Entry 7PFC (electron microscopy, 6.40 A resolution (low resolution: residue-level contacts below are approximate; hydrogen-bond / salt-bridge calls are withheld)); this record covers chains J and O of the 19 polymer chains in the assembly.

[Chain J]
Molecule: 788-nt DNA strand
Source organism: synthetic construct
Sequence (788 nucleotides; row label = number of the first residue in the row):
     1 ATCGGGTTAC CTTAATACTT ACATGACAGG ATGTATATAT CTGACACGTG CCTGGAGACT
    61 AGGGAGTAAT CCCCTTGGCG GTTAAAACGC GGGGGACAGC GCGTACGTGC GTTTAAGCGG
   121 TGCTAGAGCT GTCTACGACC AATTGAGCGG CCTCGGCACC GGGATTCTCC AGTATGGCGG
   181 CCAGTGCGCG AGACAGTACT GGGTTACCTT AATACTTACA TGACAGGATG TATATATCTG
   241 ACACGTGCCT GGAGACTAGG GAGTAATCCC CTTGGCGGTT AAAACGCGGG GGACAGCGCG
   301 TACGTGCGTT TAAGCGGTGC TAGAGCTGTC TACGACCAAT TGAGCGGCCT CGGCACCGGG
   361 ATTCTCCAGT ATGGCGGCCA GTGCGCGAGA CAGTACTGGG TTACCTTAAT ACTTACATGA
   421 CAGGATGTAT ATATCTGACA CGTGCCTGGA GACTAGGGAG TAATCCCCTT GGCGGTTAAA
   481 ACGCGGGGGA CAGCGCGTAC GTGCGTTTAA GCGGTGCTAG AGCTGTCTAC GACCAATTGA
   541 GCGGCCTCGG CACCGGGATT CTCCAGTATG GCGGCCAGTG CGCGAGACAG TACTGGGTTA
   601 CCTTAATACT TACATGACAG GATGTATATA TCTGACACGT GCCTGGAGAC TAGGGAGTAA
   661 TCCCCTTGGC GGTTAAAACG CGGGGGACAG CGCGTACGTG CGTTTAAGCG GTGCTAGAGC
   721 TGTCTACGAC CAATTGAGCG GCCTCGGCAC CGGGATTCTC CAGTATGGCG GCCAGTGCGC
   781 GAGACGAT
Unresolved in the structure: 1-212, 385-601, 774-788

[Chain O]
Protein: Histone H3.2
Source organism: Homo sapiens
Reference sequence: Q71DI3 (H32_HUMAN); residues 0-135 here correspond to UniProt positions 1-136 (UniProt number = residue number + 1)
Chain sequence (136 residues; each row starts with the number of its first residue; numbering starts at 0):
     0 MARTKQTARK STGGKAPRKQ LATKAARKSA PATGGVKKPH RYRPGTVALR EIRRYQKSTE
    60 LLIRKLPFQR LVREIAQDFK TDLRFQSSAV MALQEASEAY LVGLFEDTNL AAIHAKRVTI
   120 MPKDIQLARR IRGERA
Unresolved in the structure: 0-36, 134-135
Sequence notes: engineered mutation Ala-110 (Cys111 in Q71DI3)
Swiss-Prot annotation at these positions:
  - modified residue: Arg-2 (Asymmetric dimethylarginine), Thr-3 (Phosphothreonine), Lys-4 (Allysine), Gln-5 (5-glutamyl dopamine), Thr-6 (Phosphothreonine), Arg-8 (Citrulline), Lys-9 (N6,N6,N6-trimethyllysine), Ser-10 (ADP-ribosylserine), Thr-11 (Phosphothreonine), Lys-14 (N6-(2-hydroxyisobutyryl)lysine), Arg-17 (Asymmetric dimethylarginine), Lys-18 (N6-(2-hydroxyisobutyryl)lysine), Lys-23 (N6-(2-hydroxyisobutyryl)lysine), Arg-26 (Citrulline), Lys-27 (N6,N6,N6-trimethyllysine), Ser-28 (ADP-ribosylserine), Lys-36 (N6,N6,N6-trimethyllysine), Lys-37 (N6-methyllysine), Tyr-41 (Phosphotyrosine), Lys-56 (N6,N6,N6-trimethyllysine) and 8 more in UniProt
  - lipidation: Lys-18 (N6-decanoyllysine)

[Chain J / chain O interface]
Contacting residue pairs (29; chain J residue first):
  DT231(J) with Arg-53(O)
  DA232(J) with Lys-56(O)
  DC294(J) with Lys-115(O)
  DA295(J) with Lys-115(O)
  DG304(J) with Arg-40(O); Gly-44(O); Ala-47(O)
  DT305(J) with Arg-40(O); Arg-42(O); Pro-43(O); Gly-44(O); Thr-45(O); Val-46(O); Ala-47(O); Glu-50(O)
  DG306(J) with His-39(O); Arg-40(O); Tyr-41(O); Val-46(O)
  DC307(J) with Pro-38(O)
  DA313(J) with Arg-63(O); Leu-65(O); Pro-66(O); Arg-69(O)
  DG314(J) with Arg-63(O); Lys-64(O); Leu-65(O)
  DA322(J) with Arg-83(O)
  DG323(J) with Arg-83(O)
Interface residues without a listed pair, chain J (15 interface residues in all): DT229, DG230, DA312
Interface residues without a listed pair, chain O (22 interface residues in all): Arg-49, Asp-81

[Overview]
The interface between chain J and chain O involves 15 residues on one side and 22 on the other.
Here chain J is a 788-nt DNA strand (synthetic construct) and chain O is Histone H3.2 (Homo sapiens). Entry
7PFC (Nucleosome stack of the 4x197 nucleosome array containing H1) was determined by electron microscopy
together with 7PET, 7PEU, 7PEV, 7PEW, 7PEX, 7PEY and 16 further entries from the same study.
